PDB entry 6AZL | X-ray diffraction, 2.48 A resolution | chains A and B of the 3 polymer chains in the assembly

[Chain A]
Molecule: cetuximab Fab light chain
From: Mus musculus
Reference sequence: P01834 (IGKC_HUMAN); residues 108-213 here correspond to UniProt positions 1-106 (UniProt number = residue number - 107)
Sequence (213 residues; each row starts with the number of its first residue):
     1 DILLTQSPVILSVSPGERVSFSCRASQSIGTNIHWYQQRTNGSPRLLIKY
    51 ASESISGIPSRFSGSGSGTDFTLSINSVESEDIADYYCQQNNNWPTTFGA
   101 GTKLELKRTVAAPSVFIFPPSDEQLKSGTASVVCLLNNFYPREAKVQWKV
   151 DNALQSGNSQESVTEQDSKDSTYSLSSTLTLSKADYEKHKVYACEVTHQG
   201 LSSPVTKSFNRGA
Not modelled in the structure: 213
Disulfides: Cys23-Cys88, Cys134-Cys194
Differences from the reference sequence: conflict Ala213 (Glu106 in P01834)

[Chain B]
Molecule: cetuximab Fab heavy chain
From: Mus musculus
Reference sequence: S6B291 (S6B291_HUMAN); residues 108-221 here correspond to UniProt positions 125-238 (UniProt number = residue number + 17)
Sequence (221 residues; numbered 1 to 221; the number before each row is that of its first residue):
     1 QVQLKQSGPGLVQPSQSLSITCTVSGFSLTNYGVHWVRQSPGKGLEWLGV
    51 IWSGGNTDYNTPFTSRLSINKDNSKSQVFFKMNSLQSNDTAIYYCARALT
   101 YYDYEFAYWGQGTLVTVSAASTKGPSVFPLAPSSKSTSGGTAALGCLVKD
   151 YFPEPVTVSWNSGALTSGVHTFPAVLQSSGLYSLSSVVTVPSSSLGTQTY
   201 ICNVNHKPSNTKVDKRVEPKS
Not modelled in the structure: 221
Disulfides: Cys22-Cys95, Cys146-Cys202
Differences from the reference sequence: conflict Ala119 (Ser136 in S6B291)

[How chain A and chain B interact]
Pairs across the interface (67; chain A residue first):
  His34(A) with Glu105(B)
  Tyr36(A) with Glu105(B); Phe106(B), hydrogen bond (side chain-backbone); Trp109(B)
  Gln38(A) with Gln39(B), hydrogen bond; Tyr94(B), hydrogen bond
  Ser43(A) with Tyr94(B); Trp109(B); Gly110(B), hydrogen bond (side chain-backbone); Gln111(B)
  Pro44(A) with Trp109(B), hydrogen bond (backbone-side chain)
  Leu46(A) with Phe106(B); Ala107(B), hydrophobic
  Lys49(A) with Leu99(B)
  Tyr50(A) with Asp103(B), hydrogen bond; Glu105(B)
  Tyr87(A) with Gln39(B), hydrogen bond; Leu45(B), hydrophobic
  Gln89(A) with Tyr104(B), hydrogen bond (side chain-backbone); Phe106(B)
  Asn91(A) with Tyr104(B)
  Trp94(A) with Trp47(B); Tyr59(B); Thr61(B)
  Pro95(A) with Asn60(B)
  Thr96(A) with Trp47(B)
  Phe98(A) with Leu45(B), hydrophobic
  Phe116(A) with Lys135(B); Ser136(B); Thr137(B); Ala143(B), hydrophobic
  Ile117(A) with Lys135(B), hydrogen bond (backbone-backbone)
  Phe118(A) with Leu130(B); Ala131(B); Ser136(B); Ala143(B)
  Ser121(A) with Phe128(B); Pro129(B)
  Asp122(A) with Lys220(B), salt bridge
  Glu123(A) with Val127(B); Phe128(B); Pro129(B); Lys215(B), salt bridge
  Gln124(A) with Phe128(B); Leu147(B); Lys149(B)
  Ser131(A) with Leu147(B); Lys149(B)
  Val133(A) with Leu130(B), hydrophobic
  Leu135(A) with Phe172(B), hydrophobic
  Asn137(A) with His170(B); Thr189(B)
  Asn138(A) with His170(B), hydrogen bond
  Gln160(A) with Val175(B); Leu176(B), hydrogen bond (side chain-backbone); Gln177(B)
  Glu161(A) with Val175(B)
  Ser162(A) with Phe172(B); Pro173(B), hydrogen bond (side chain-backbone)
  Val163(A) with Pro173(B)
  Thr164(A) with Phe172(B)
  Asp167(A) with His170(B)
  Ser174(A) with His170(B); Phe172(B)
  Leu175(A) with Phe172(B)
  Ser176(A) with Phe172(B)
  Ser208(A) with Lys135(B), hydrogen bond (backbone-side chain)
Other interface residues (no listed pair), chain A (44 interface residues in all): Gly42, Val115, Pro120, Ser127, Thr129, Lys207, Phe209
Other interface residues (no listed pair), chain B (43 interface residues in all): Glu46, Gly112, Ser138, Leu144, Thr171, Ser185, Val187

[In short]
The interface between chain A and chain B involves 44 residues on one side and 43 on the other, with 13
hydrogen bonds and 2 salt bridges. Among the polar pairs are Asp122(A)-Lys220(B), Glu123(A)-Lys215(B) and
Tyr36(A)-Phe106(B).
Chain A is cetuximab Fab light chain and chain B is cetuximab Fab heavy chain, both from Mus musculus; the
structure, Structure of cetuximab with aminoheptanoic acid-linked N-carboxyethylarginine meditope variant, was
determined by X-ray diffraction together with 6AU5, 6AXP, 6AYN and 6AZK from the same study.
